PDB entry 7PA8 | X-ray diffraction, 3.15 A resolution | chains BBB and CCC of the 15 polymer chains in the assembly

# Chain BBB (and CCC)
Name: Major capsid protein VP1
Organism: JC polyomavirus
Notes: chain CCC of this document is another copy of the same molecule, construct and numbering; everything in this record applies to it too
UniProt: P03089 (VP1_POVJC); residues 22-289 here correspond to UniProt positions 23-290 (UniProt number = residue number + 1)
Chain sequence (272 residues; each row starts with the number of its first residue):
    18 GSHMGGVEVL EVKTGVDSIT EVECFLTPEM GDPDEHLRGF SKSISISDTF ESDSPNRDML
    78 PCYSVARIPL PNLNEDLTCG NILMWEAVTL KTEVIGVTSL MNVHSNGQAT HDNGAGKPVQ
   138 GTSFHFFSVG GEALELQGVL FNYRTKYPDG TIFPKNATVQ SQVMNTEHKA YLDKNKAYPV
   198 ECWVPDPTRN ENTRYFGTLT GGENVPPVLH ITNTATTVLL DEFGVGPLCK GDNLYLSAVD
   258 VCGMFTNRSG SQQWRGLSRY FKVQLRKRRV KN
Unresolved in the structure: 18-23, 92-98, 289 (chain CCC: 18-24, 91-98)
Differences from the reference sequence: expression tag (18-21)

# Interface between chain BBB and chain CCC
Residue-residue contacts (118):
  E40(BBB) with T205(CCC)
  F42(BBB) with M181(CCC), hydrophobic
  P45(BBB) with V180(CCC), hydrophobic
  E52(BBB) with V176(CCC)
  H53(BBB) with Y160(CCC), hydrogen bond; R161(CCC); V176(CCC); Q179(CCC), hydrogen bond (backbone-side chain)
  L54(BBB) with F67(CCC), hydrophobic; V176(CCC); Q179(CCC)
  R55(BBB) with V176(CCC); Q177(CCC), hydrogen bond; Q179(CCC), hydrogen bond (backbone-side chain); V180(CCC)
  G56(BBB) with V180(CCC)
  F57(BBB) with F158(CCC)
  K108(BBB) with E239(CCC), salt bridge
  E110(BBB) with Y212(CCC), hydrogen bond
  I112(BBB) with V156(CCC), hydrophobic
  G113(BBB) with V156(CCC); V201(CCC)
  V114(BBB) with V201(CCC); L216(CCC)
  T115(BBB) with Y80(CCC); F141(CCC); V197(CCC), hydrogen bond (side chain-backbone); E198(CCC); W200(CCC), hydrogen bond (side chain-backbone); V201(CCC)
  S116(BBB) with F158(CCC); E198(CCC)
  M118(BBB) with F141(CCC), hydrophobic; V197(CCC), hydrophobic; L216(CCC), hydrophobic; V258(CCC), hydrophobic; W271(CCC)
  N119(BBB) with D70(CCC), hydrogen bond; F158(CCC); T162(CCC); E198(CCC)
  V120(BBB) with I63(CCC); M261(CCC), hydrophobic; W271(CCC), hydrophobic
  H121(BBB) with S62(CCC); I63(CCC); S64(CCC), hydrogen bond (backbone-backbone); D70(CCC), salt bridge; P72(CCC); M76(CCC); E198(CCC), salt bridge
  S122(BBB) with S64(CCC); F67(CCC); D70(CCC); N159(CCC), hydrogen bond
  N123(BBB) with I63(CCC); S64(CCC), hydrogen bond (backbone-side chain); D65(CCC); T66(CCC), hydrogen bond (side chain-backbone); F67(CCC)
  G124(BBB) with I63(CCC)
  A126(BBB) with I63(CCC)
  T127(BBB) with E220(CCC)
  H128(BBB) with G267(CCC), hydrogen bond (side chain-backbone); Q269(CCC)
  D129(BBB) with S266(CCC); G267(CCC)
  N130(BBB) with S266(CCC), hydrogen bond (side chain-backbone); G267(CCC); S268(CCC); Q269(CCC)
  G131(BBB) with I63(CCC); G267(CCC); Q269(CCC)
  A132(BBB) with I61(CCC), hydrophobic; I63(CCC); M261(CCC), hydrophobic; Q269(CCC), hydrogen bond (backbone-side chain)
  G133(BBB) with I63(CCC)
  K134(BBB) with E220(CCC)
  P135(BBB) with T139(CCC); G219(CCC); E220(CCC)
  V136(BBB) with F158(CCC), hydrophobic
  Q137(BBB) with E220(CCC), hydrogen bond
  P223(BBB) with G218(CCC); V222(CCC), hydrophobic
  P224(BBB) with L216(CCC); T217(CCC); G218(CCC), hydrogen bond (backbone-backbone)
  V225(BBB) with L216(CCC); T217(CCC)
  L226(BBB) with T215(CCC); L216(CCC), hydrogen bond (backbone-backbone)
  H227(BBB) with G214(CCC); T215(CCC), hydrogen bond
  I228(BBB) with P202(CCC); F213(CCC); G214(CCC), hydrogen bond (backbone-backbone)
  T229(BBB) with Y212(CCC), hydrogen bond (side chain-backbone); F213(CCC)
  N230(BBB) with N207(CCC), hydrogen bond (side chain-backbone); T210(CCC), hydrogen bond (side chain-backbone); R211(CCC); Y212(CCC), hydrogen bond (side chain-backbone)
  T231(BBB) with R211(CCC); F213(CCC)
  F262(BBB) with F67(CCC), hydrophobic; F158(CCC), hydrophobic
  R265(BBB) with S64(CCC), hydrogen bond (side chain-backbone); D65(CCC)
  R272(BBB) with L157(CCC), hydrogen bond (side chain-backbone); F158(CCC), hydrogen bond (side chain-backbone); Q179(CCC), hydrogen bond (side chain-backbone)
  S275(BBB) with V180(CCC), hydrogen bond (side chain-backbone); M181(CCC)
  Y277(BBB) with P204(CCC), hydrogen bond (side chain-backbone); T205(CCC)
Also at the interface, not in a pair above, chain BBB (52 interface residues in all): T44, L117, T233
Also at the interface, not in a pair above, chain CCC (62 interface residues in all): L77, Q125, S140, F143, Q154, Y164, T183, C199, T263

# Overview
Chain BBB and chain CCC form an interface of 52 and 62 residues respectively; the contacts include 30 hydrogen
bonds and 3 salt bridges. Polar contacts include K108(BBB)-E239(CCC), H121(BBB)-D70(CCC) and
H121(BBB)-E198(CCC).
Chain BBB and chain CCC are both Major capsid protein VP1 (JC polyomavirus); the structure, JC polyomavirus
VP1 in complex with Fab 27C2, was determined by X-ray diffraction.
